8GDW - chains AAA and CCC of the 4 polymer chains in the assembly; structure by X-ray diffraction, 2.35 A resolution.

Chain AAA (and CCC):
Molecule: Ssr1698 protein
Source organism: Synechocystis sp. PCC 6803
Notes: chain CCC of this document is another copy of the same molecule, construct and numbering; everything in this record applies to it too
UniProt: P73129 (P73129_SYNY3); residues 1-96 here = UniProt positions 1-96
Amino-acid sequence (103 residues; each row starts with the number of its first residue):
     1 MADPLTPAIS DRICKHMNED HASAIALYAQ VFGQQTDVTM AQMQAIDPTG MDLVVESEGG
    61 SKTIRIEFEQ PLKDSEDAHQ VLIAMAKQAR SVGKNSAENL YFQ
Disordered / not traced: 1-2
Sequence notes: expression tag (97-103)
Ion coordination: Zn2+ site 1: His16, His21, His79 (shared with 1 residue of chain DDD); Zn2+ site 2: Glu69 (shared with 3 residues of chain DDD)
From the paper describing this entry:
  - Zn2+ coordination: His16, His21, His79
  - mutagenesis - H79A, H79A/R90A, R90A: unchanged binding to SdhB1
  - mutagenesis - H16A/H21A, H21A: increased growth
  - mutagenesis - H16A/H21A: abolished binding to heme
  - mutagenesis - H21A: abolished binding to addition of excess zinc

Chain AAA / chain CCC interface:
Pairs across the interface (27):
  Pro7(AAA) - Gln34(CCC)
  Pro7(AAA) - Thr36(CCC)
  Asp11(AAA) - Gln34(CCC)  hydrogen bond
  Phe32(AAA) - Tyr101(CCC)
  Phe32(AAA) - Gln103(CCC)
  Gly33(AAA) - Tyr101(CCC)
  Gln34(AAA) - Tyr101(CCC)
  Gln35(AAA) - Tyr101(CCC)
  Asp52(AAA) - Ser96(CCC)  hydrogen bond
  Thr63(AAA) - Asn95(CCC)  hydrogen bond
  Thr63(AAA) - Ser96(CCC)
  Thr63(AAA) - Asn99(CCC)  hydrogen bond (backbone-side chain)
  Ile64(AAA) - Ser96(CCC)
  Ile64(AAA) - Asn99(CCC)
  Arg65(AAA) - Ser96(CCC)  hydrogen bond (backbone-backbone)
  Arg65(AAA) - Asn99(CCC)  hydrogen bond (backbone-backbone)
  Arg65(AAA) - Leu100(CCC)
  Arg65(AAA) - Tyr101(CCC)  hydrogen bond (backbone-backbone)
  Ile66(AAA) - Tyr101(CCC)
  Glu67(AAA) - Leu100(CCC)
  Glu67(AAA) - Tyr101(CCC)  hydrogen bond (backbone-backbone)
  Glu67(AAA) - Phe102(CCC)
  Glu67(AAA) - Gln103(CCC)  hydrogen bond (backbone-backbone)
  Phe68(AAA) - Gln103(CCC)
  Glu69(AAA) - Gln103(CCC)  hydrogen bond (backbone-side chain)
  Met85(AAA) - Gln103(CCC)
  Gln88(AAA) - Gln103(CCC)  hydrogen bond
Also at the interface, not in a pair above, chain AAA (17 interface residues in all): Ala8
Also at the interface, not in a pair above, chain CCC (10 interface residues in all): Ala97

Summary:
17 residues of chain AAA face 10 of chain CCC across their interface; the contacts include 11 hydrogen bonds.
Polar contacts include Asp11(AAA)-Gln34(CCC), Asp52(AAA)-Ser96(CCC) and Thr63(AAA)-Asn95(CCC). From the paper:
H16A/H21A and H21A of chain AAA increase growth; Zn2+ coordination by His16(AAA), His21(AAA) and His79(AAA); 5
substitutions were tested in all.
Chain AAA and chain CCC are both Ssr1698 protein (Synechocystis sp. PCC 6803); the structure, Crystal
structure of Domain Related to Iron (DRI) from cyanobacteria, was determined by X-ray diffraction together
with 8FM6, 8GBK and 8GF4 from the same study.
